Entry 7TKK (electron microscopy, 7.30 A resolution (low resolution: residue-level contacts below are approximate; hydrogen-bond / salt-bridge calls are withheld)); this record covers chains 3 and 4 of the 27 polymer chains in the assembly.

# Chain 3 (and 4)
Protein: ATP synthase subunit 9
Organism: Saccharomyces cerevisiae
Notes: chain 4 of this document is another copy of the same molecule, construct and numbering; everything in this record applies to it too
UniProt: P61829 (ATP9_YEAST); residue numbers follow UniProt; this construct covers 1-76
Chain sequence (76 residues; numbered 1 to 76; the number before each row is that of its first residue):
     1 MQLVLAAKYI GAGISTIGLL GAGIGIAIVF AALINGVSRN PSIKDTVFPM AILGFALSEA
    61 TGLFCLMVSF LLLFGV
Not modelled in the structure: 1, 76 (chain 4: 76)
Curated features (UniProtKB/Swiss-Prot):
  - site: Glu59 (Reversibly protonated during proton transport)
  - modified residue: Met1 (N-formylmethionine)
  - natural variant: Thr46 (T46L: In strain: DS400/A3 and KL14-4A), Leu53 (L53F: In strain: DS400/A3, DS401 and 1 more), Leu57 (L57V: In oligomycin-resistant mutant and cross-resistance to venturicidin), Cys65 (C65S: In oligomycin-resistant mutant)

# How chain 3 and chain 4 interact
Residue-residue contacts (10; chain 3 residue first):
  Gly11(3) with Tyr9(4); Ile10(4); Gly13(4)
  Ile14(3) with Gly13(4)
  Ser15(3) with Gly13(4)
  Gly18(3) with Thr16(4); Leu20(4)
  Gly21(3) with Leu20(4); Gly23(4); Ile24(4)
Interface residues without a listed pair, chain 3 (8 interface residues in all): Ala7, Gly25, Ser58
Interface residues without a listed pair, chain 4 (8 interface residues in all): Ala27

# In short
Chain 3 and chain 4 each contribute 8 residues to their interface.
Both chains are ATP synthase subunit 9 (Saccharomyces cerevisiae). Entry 7TKK (Yeast ATP synthase State
2catalytic(e) with 10 mM ATP backbone model) was determined by electron microscopy together with 7TJS, 7TJT,
7TJU, 7TJV, 7TJW, 7TJX and 30 further entries from the same study.
